Entry 7ZK1 (X-ray diffraction, 2.65 A resolution); this record covers chains A and B of the 3 polymer chains in the assembly.

Chain A:
Protein: Cystinosin homolog
From: Arabidopsis thaliana
UniProtKB: P57758 (CTNS_ARATH); residues 1-270 here = UniProt positions 1-270
Chain sequence (277 residues; each row starts with the number of its first residue):
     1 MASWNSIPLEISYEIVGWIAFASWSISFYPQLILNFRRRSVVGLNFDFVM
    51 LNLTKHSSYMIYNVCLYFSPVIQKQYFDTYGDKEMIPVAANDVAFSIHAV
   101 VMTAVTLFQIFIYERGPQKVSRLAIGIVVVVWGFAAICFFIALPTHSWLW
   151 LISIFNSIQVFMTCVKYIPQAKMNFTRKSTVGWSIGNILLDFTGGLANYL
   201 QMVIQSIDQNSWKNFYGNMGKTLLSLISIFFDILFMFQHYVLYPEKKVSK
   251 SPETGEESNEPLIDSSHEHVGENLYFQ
Not modelled in the structure: 1-2, 246-277
Construct notes: expression tag (271-277)
Curated features (UniProtKB/Swiss-Prot):
  - glycosylation (N-linked (GlcNAc...) asparagine): N52, N174
What the authors report for this chain:
  - contacts within the chain: D92-K221, D92-Q201, D191-D232
  - mutagenesis - K55A, K55R, K166A, K166R, D191A, D191N: abolished catalytic activity
  - mutagenesis - W24F, H56A: decreased catalytic activity on l-cystine
  - mutagenesis - W24F: decreased binding to l-cystine
  - mutagenesis - S228A: decreased catalytic activity on l-Cystine
  - mutagenesis - S228A: decreased binding to l-Cystine
  - mutagenesis - P169A, P169G: abolished catalytic activity on l-cystine
  - mutagenesis - P169G: unchanged binding to l-cystine
  - mutagenesis - Y167F: increased catalytic activity
  - mutagenesis - D92A, Q201A, K221A: decreased stability
  - mutagenesis - H56F: decreased catalytic activity
  - mutagenesis - H56F: abolished catalytic activity on pH 6.5

Chain B:
Protein: Llama derived nanobody
From: Lama glama
Notes: antibody fragment or engineered binder
Chain sequence (128 residues; each row starts with the number of its first residue):
     1 QVQLVESGGGLVQAGGSLRLSCAASGRTITPISTYVMGWFRQDPGKEREF
    51 VASISWNGANTYYADSVKGRFTISRDNAKNTVYLQMNSLKPEDTAVYYCA
   101 ADPESHVRLRLGVGAYWGRGTQVTVSSA
Not modelled in the structure: 128
Disulfides: C22-C99

How chain A and chain B interact:
Contacting residue pairs (30; chain A residue first):
  S3(A) - T34(B)  hydrogen bond (backbone-backbone)
  S3(A) - V36(B)
  S3(A) - W56(B)  hydrogen bond (backbone-side chain)
  S3(A) - P103(B)  hydrogen bond (backbone-backbone)
  S3(A) - E104(B)  hydrogen bond (backbone-backbone)
  W4(A) - V36(B)
  W4(A) - E104(B)  hydrogen bond (backbone-backbone)
  W4(A) - H106(B)  hydrogen bond (backbone-side chain)
  N5(A) - S55(B)
  N5(A) - W56(B)  hydrogen bond (side chain-backbone)
  N5(A) - N57(B)  hydrogen bond (side chain-backbone)
  N5(A) - N60(B)
  N5(A) - Y62(B)
  N5(A) - H106(B)  hydrogen bond (backbone-side chain)
  S6(A) - Y62(B)
  I7(A) - Y62(B)  hydrogen bond (backbone-side chain)
  I7(A) - H106(B)
  I7(A) - V107(B)  hydrophobic
  I7(A) - R110(B)
  P8(A) - Y62(B)
  E10(A) - S105(B)  hydrogen bond
  E10(A) - H106(B)  hydrogen bond (side chain-backbone)
  E10(A) - V107(B)  hydrogen bond (side chain-backbone)
  P70(A) - I29(B)  hydrophobic
  Q73(A) - I29(B)
  K74(A) - I29(B)
  D82(A) - P31(B)
  K83(A) - T34(B)
  K83(A) - W56(B)
  Q209(A) - W56(B)
Other interface residues (no listed pair), chain A (15 interface residues in all): I11, F77
Other interface residues (no listed pair), chain B (16 interface residues in all): T30

In short:
Chain A and chain B form an interface of 15 and 16 residues respectively, with 13 hydrogen bonds. Polar pairs
include S3(A)-W56(B), W4(A)-H106(B) and N5(A)-W56(B). From the paper: K55A, K55R and K166A of chain A, among
others, abolish catalytic activity; contacts within the chain involving D92(A), K221(A) and Q201(A) among
others; 16 substitutions were tested in all.
Chain A is Cystinosin homolog (Arabidopsis thaliana) and chain B is Llama derived nanobody (Lama glama); the
structure, Crystal structure of cystinosin from Arabidopsis thaliana bound to sybody and nanobody, was
determined by X-ray diffraction (same publication as 7ZKW and 7ZKZ).
